Entry 4L6O (X-ray diffraction, 1.88 A resolution); this record covers chain A.

[Chain A]
Protein: 5-methyltetrahydropteroyltriglutamate--homocysteine methyltransferase
Source organism: Candida albicans SC5314
Notes: EC 2.1.1.14
Reference sequence: P82610 (METE_CANAL); numbering as in UniProt (aligned over 1-767)
Sequence (789 residues; each row starts with the number of its first residue; numbers below 1 keep their minus sign (Met-21 is residue -21)):
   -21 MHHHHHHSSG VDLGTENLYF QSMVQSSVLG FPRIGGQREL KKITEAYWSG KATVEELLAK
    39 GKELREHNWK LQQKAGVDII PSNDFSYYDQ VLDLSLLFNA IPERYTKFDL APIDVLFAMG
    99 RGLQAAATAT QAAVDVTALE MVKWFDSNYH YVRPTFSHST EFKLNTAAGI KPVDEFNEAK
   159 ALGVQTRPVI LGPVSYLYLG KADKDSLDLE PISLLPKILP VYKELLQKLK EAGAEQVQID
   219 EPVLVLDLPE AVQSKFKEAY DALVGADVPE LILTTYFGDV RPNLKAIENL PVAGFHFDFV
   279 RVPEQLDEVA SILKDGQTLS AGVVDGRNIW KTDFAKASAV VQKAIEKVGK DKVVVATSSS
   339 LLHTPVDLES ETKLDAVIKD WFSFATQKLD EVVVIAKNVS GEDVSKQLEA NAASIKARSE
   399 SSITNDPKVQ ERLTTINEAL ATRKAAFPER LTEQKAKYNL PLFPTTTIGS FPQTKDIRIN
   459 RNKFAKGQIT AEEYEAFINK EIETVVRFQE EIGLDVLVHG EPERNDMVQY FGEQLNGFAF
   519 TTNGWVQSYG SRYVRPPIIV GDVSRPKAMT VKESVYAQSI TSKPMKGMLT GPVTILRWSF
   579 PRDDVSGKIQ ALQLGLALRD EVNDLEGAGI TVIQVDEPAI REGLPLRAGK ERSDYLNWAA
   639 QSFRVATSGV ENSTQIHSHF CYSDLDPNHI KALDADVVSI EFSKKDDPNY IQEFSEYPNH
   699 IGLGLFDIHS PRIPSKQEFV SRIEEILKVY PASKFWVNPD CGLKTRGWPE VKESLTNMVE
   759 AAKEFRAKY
Disordered / not traced: -21 to 0, 103-113, 451-454, 682-685, 709-710
Differences from the reference sequence: expression tag (-21 to 0); engineered mutation Ala103 (Lys in P82610), Ala104 (Lys in P82610), Ala107 (Glu in P82610)
Bound ions: Zn2+: His657, Cys659, Cys739
Residues lining bound ligands: glutamine (GLN): Ile446, Gly447, Ser448, Glu499, Met505, Met566, Gln612, Asp614, Pro616, His657, Cys659, Cys739, Gly740
UniProt features mapped onto this chain:
  - active site: His707 (Proton donor)
  - binding site (5-methyltetrahydropteroyltri-L-glutamate): Lys19, Asn126, Asp504, Tyr527, Arg530, Tyr531, Trp576
  - binding site (L-homocysteine): Ile446 to Ser448, Glu499, Asp614
  - binding site (L-methionine): Ile446 to Ser448, Glu499, Asp614
  - binding site (Zn(2+)): His657, Cys659, Glu679, Cys739
  - mutagenesis: Met119 (M119A: 22% of the catalytic activity of the wild-type), Lys121 (K121A: Less than 5% of the catalytic activity of the wild-type), Asn126 (N126A: Loss of catalytic activity), His128 (H128A: 26% of the catalytic activity of the wild-type), Gln451 (Q451A: Less than 5% of the catalytic activity of the wild-type), Arg456 (R456A: 38% of the catalytic activity of the wild-type), Arg459 (R459A: Less than 5% of the catalytic activity of the wild-type), Tyr660 (Y660A/Q: Loss of catalytic activity; Y660F: No effect on catalytic activity), His707 (H707A/K: Less than 5% of the catalytic activity of the wild-type)

[Overview]
Ligands of chain A: glutamine. The Zn2+ site is built by His657, Cys659 and Cys739. From UniProt: active-site
residue His707, 7 residues binding 5-methyltetrahydropteroyltri-L-glutamate, 5 L-homocysteine-binding residues
and 5 L-methionine-binding residues.
Chain A is 5-methyltetrahydropteroyltriglutamate--homocysteine methyltransferase (Candida albicans SC5314);
the structure, Crystal structure of the Candida albicans Methionine Synthase in complex with Glutamine, was
determined by X-ray diffraction, deposited together with 4L5Z, 4L61, 4L64, 4L65 and 4L6H.
